Entry 5F99 (X-ray diffraction, 2.63 A resolution); this record covers chains A and I of the 10 polymer chains in the assembly.

== Chain A ==
Molecule: Histone H3.2
From: Xenopus laevis
Notes: engineered mutation(s): C110A
Reference sequence: P84233 (H32_XENLA); residues 1-135 here correspond to UniProt positions 2-136 (UniProt number = residue number + 1)
Amino-acid sequence (135 residues; row label = number of the first residue in the row):
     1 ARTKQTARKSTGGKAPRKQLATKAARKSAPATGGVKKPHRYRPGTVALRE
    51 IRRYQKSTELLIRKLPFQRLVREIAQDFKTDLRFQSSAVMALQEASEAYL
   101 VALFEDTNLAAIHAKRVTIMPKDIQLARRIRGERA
Disordered / not traced: 1-35
Differences from the reference sequence: conflict Ala102 (Gly103 in P84233), Ala110 (Cys111 in P84233)
UniProt features mapped onto this chain:
  - modified residue: Arg2 (Asymmetric dimethylarginine), Thr3 (Phosphothreonine), Lys4 (Allysine), Gln5 (5-glutamyl dopamine), Thr6 (Phosphothreonine), Arg8 (Citrulline), Lys9 (N6,N6,N6-trimethyllysine), Ser10 (ADP-ribosylserine), Thr11 (Phosphothreonine), Lys14 (N6-(2-hydroxyisobutyryl)lysine), Arg17 (Asymmetric dimethylarginine), Lys18 (N6-(2-hydroxyisobutyryl)lysine), Lys23 (N6-(2-hydroxyisobutyryl)lysine), Arg26 (Citrulline), Lys27 (N6,N6,N6-trimethyllysine), Ser28 (ADP-ribosylserine), Lys36 (N6,N6,N6-trimethyllysine), Lys37 (N6-methyllysine), Tyr41 (Phosphotyrosine), Lys56 (N6,N6,N6-trimethyllysine) and 8 more in UniProt
What the authors report for this chain:
  - binding site for the 147-nt DNA strand (chain I): Arg40

== Chain I ==
Molecule: 147-nt DNA strand
From: Mouse mammary tumor virus
Sequence (147 nucleotides; row label = number of the first residue in the row; numbers below 1 keep their minus sign (DA-73 is residue -73)):
   -73 ATCTGCAACAGTCCTAACATTCACCTCTTGTGTGTTTGTGTCTGTTCGCC
   -23 ATCCCGTCTCCGCTCGTCACTTATCCTTCACTTTCCAGAGGGTCCCCCCG
    27 CAGACCCCGGCGACCCTCAGGTCGGCCGACTGCGGCACAGTTTTGAT

== How chain A and chain I interact ==
Contacting residue pairs (21):
  Tyr41(A) - DT70(I)  phosphate contact
  Tyr41(A) - DG71(I)  phosphate contact
  Arg42(A) - DC-6(I)  hydrogen bond to the phosphate
  Arg42(A) - DA-5(I)  salt bridge to the phosphate
  Arg42(A) - DG71(I)  hydrogen bond to the phosphate
  Pro43(A) - DA-5(I)  sugar contact
  Thr45(A) - DG71(I)  hydrogen bond to the phosphate
  Arg63(A) - DC-14(I)  phosphate contact
  Arg63(A) - DC-13(I)  phosphate contact
  Arg72(A) - DA-23(I)  salt bridge to the phosphate
  Arg83(A) - DC-24(I)  hydrogen bond to the sugar
  Arg83(A) - DA-23(I)  phosphate contact
  Phe84(A) - DC-24(I)  sugar contact
  Phe84(A) - DA-23(I)  hydrogen bond to the phosphate
  Gln85(A) - DC-24(I)  phosphate contact
  Ser86(A) - DC-24(I)  hydrogen bond to the phosphate
  Arg116(A) - DT-3(I)  phosphate contact
  Arg116(A) - DT-2(I)  phosphate contact
  Val117(A) - DT-3(I)  hydrogen bond to the phosphate
  Thr118(A) - DC-4(I)  hydrogen bond to the phosphate
  Thr118(A) - DT-3(I)  hydrogen bond to the phosphate
Interface residues without a listed pair, chain A (16 interface residues in all): His39, Arg40, Met120
Interface residues without a listed pair, chain I (13 interface residues in all): DG-8, DA72

== Summary ==
The interface between chain A and chain I involves 16 residues on one side and 13 on the other; the contacts
include 9 hydrogen bonds and 2 salt bridges. Polar contacts include Arg83(A)-DC-24(I), Arg42(A)-DC-6(I) and
Arg42(A)-DG71(I). The paper reports a binding site for the 147-nt DNA strand (chain I) at Arg40(A).
Chain A is Histone H3.2 (Xenopus laevis) and chain I is a 147-nt DNA strand (Mouse mammary tumor virus); the
structure, X-ray Structure of the MMTV-A Nucleosome Core Particle, was determined by X-ray diffraction.
